Entry 8VML (electron microscopy, 3.50 A resolution); this record covers chains C and L of the 7 polymer chains in the assembly.

Chain C:
Molecule: EZH2
Source organism: Homo sapiens
Notes: EC 2.1.1.356
Reference sequence: Q15910 (EZH2_HUMAN); residue numbers follow UniProt; this construct covers 1-746
Chain sequence (746 residues; numbered 1 to 746; the number before each row is that of its first residue):
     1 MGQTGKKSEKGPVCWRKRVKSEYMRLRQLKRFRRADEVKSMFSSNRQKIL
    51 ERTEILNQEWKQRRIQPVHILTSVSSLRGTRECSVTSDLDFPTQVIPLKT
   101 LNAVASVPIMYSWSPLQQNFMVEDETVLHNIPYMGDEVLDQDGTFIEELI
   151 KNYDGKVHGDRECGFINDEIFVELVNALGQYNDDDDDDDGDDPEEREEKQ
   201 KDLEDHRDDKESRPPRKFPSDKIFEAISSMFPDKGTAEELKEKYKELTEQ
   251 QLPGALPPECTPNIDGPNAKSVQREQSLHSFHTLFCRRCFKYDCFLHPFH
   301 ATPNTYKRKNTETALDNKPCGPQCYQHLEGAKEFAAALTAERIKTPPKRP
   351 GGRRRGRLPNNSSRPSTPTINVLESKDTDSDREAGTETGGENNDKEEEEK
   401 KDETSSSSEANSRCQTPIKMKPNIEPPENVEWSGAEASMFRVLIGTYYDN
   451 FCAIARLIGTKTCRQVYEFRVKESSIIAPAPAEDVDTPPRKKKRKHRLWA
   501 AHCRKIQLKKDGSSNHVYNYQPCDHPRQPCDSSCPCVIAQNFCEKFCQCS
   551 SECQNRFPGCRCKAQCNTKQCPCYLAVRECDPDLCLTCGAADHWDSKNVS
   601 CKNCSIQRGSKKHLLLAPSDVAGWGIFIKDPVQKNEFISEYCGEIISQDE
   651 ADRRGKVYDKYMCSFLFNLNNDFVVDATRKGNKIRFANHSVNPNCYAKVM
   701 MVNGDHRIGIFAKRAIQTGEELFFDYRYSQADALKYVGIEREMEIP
Disordered / not traced: 1-16, 182-219, 340-425

Chain L:
Molecule: EED
Source organism: Homo sapiens
Reference sequence: O75530 (EED_HUMAN); numbering as in UniProt (aligned over 1-441)
Chain sequence (441 residues; numbered 1 to 441; the number before each row is that of its first residue):
     1 MSEREVSTAPAGTDMPAAKKQKLSSDENSNPDLSGDENDDAVSIESGTNT
    51 ERPDTPTNTPNAPGRKSWGKGKWKSKKCKYSFKCVNSLKEDHNQPLFGVQ
   101 FNWHSKEGDPLVFATVGSNRVTLYECHSQGEIRLLQSYVDADADENFYTC
   151 AWTYDSNTSHPLLAVAGSRGIIRIINPITMQCIKHYVGHGNAINELKFHP
   201 RDPNLLLSVSKDHALRLWNIQTDTLVAIFGGVEGHRDEVLSADYDLLGEK
   251 IMSCGMDHSLKLWRINSKRMMNAIKESYDYNPNKTNRPFISQKIHFPDFS
   301 TRDIHRNYVDCVRWLGDLILSKSCENAIVCWKPGKMEDDIDKIKPSESNV
   351 TILGRFDYSQCDIWYMRFSMDFWQKMLALGNQVGKLYVWDLEVEDPHKAK
   401 CTTLTHHKCGAAIRQTSFSRDSSILIAVCDDASIWRWDRLR
Disordered / not traced: 1-79

Chain C / chain L interface:
Residue-residue contacts - 78 pairs, chain C then chain L:
  Val38(C) - Leu353(L)  hydrophobic
  Phe42(C) - Pro396(L)  hydrophobic
  Asn45(C) - Leu315(L)  hydrogen bond (side chain-backbone)
  Asn45(C) - Gly316(L)
  Asn45(C) - Asp317(L)
  Asn45(C) - Leu318(L)
  Arg46(C) - Gln374(L)
  Arg46(C) - Lys375(L)
  Arg46(C) - Leu391(L)  hydrogen bond (side chain-backbone)
  Arg46(C) - Glu392(L)  salt bridge
  Ile49(C) - Leu315(L)  hydrophobic
  Ile49(C) - Gln374(L)
  Arg52(C) - Leu247(L)
  Asn57(C) - Phe372(L)
  Asn57(C) - Trp373(L)
  Asn57(C) - Arg420(L)  hydrogen bond
  Trp60(C) - His104(L)
  Trp60(C) - Ser105(L)  hydrogen bond (side chain-backbone)
  Trp60(C) - Glu107(L)
  Trp60(C) - Arg420(L)
  Arg64(C) - Ser159(L)  hydrogen bond (backbone-side chain)
  Ile65(C) - His104(L)
  Ile65(C) - Ser159(L)
  Gln66(C) - Ser159(L)  hydrogen bond (backbone-backbone)
  Gln66(C) - Pro161(L)
  His69(C) - Gln136(L)  hydrogen bond (backbone-side chain)
  Ile70(C) - Arg133(L)
  Leu71(C) - Leu135(L)  hydrogen bond (backbone-backbone)
  Leu71(C) - Gln136(L)
  Cys83(C) - Arg120(L)
  Cys83(C) - Ser137(L)
  Ser84(C) - Asp91(L)
  Val85(C) - Leu88(L)  hydrophobic
  Val85(C) - Lys89(L)
  Val85(C) - Glu90(L)
  Thr86(C) - Leu88(L)
  Thr86(C) - Lys89(L)  hydrogen bond (backbone-backbone)
  Ser87(C) - Leu88(L)
  Asp88(C) - Ser87(L)  hydrogen bond
  Asp88(C) - Leu88(L)  hydrogen bond (side chain-backbone)
  Asp88(C) - Lys89(L)
  Leu89(C) - Val85(L)
  Leu89(C) - Asn86(L)
  Leu89(C) - Ser87(L)
  Phe91(C) - Asn86(L)
  Phe91(C) - Gly130(L)
  Phe91(C) - Glu131(L)
  Gln94(C) - Arg133(L)
  Gln94(C) - Leu134(L)  hydrogen bond (side chain-backbone)
  Ile96(C) - Leu134(L)  hydrophobic
  Leu98(C) - Val139(L)  hydrophobic
  Lys99(C) - Ser137(L)
  Lys99(C) - Tyr138(L)
  Lys99(C) - Val139(L)  hydrogen bond (backbone-backbone)
  Lys99(C) - Met180(L)
  Thr100(C) - Val139(L)
  Leu101(C) - Val139(L)
  Leu101(C) - Asp140(L)
  Asn102(C) - Arg173(L)  hydrogen bond (backbone-side chain)
  Asn102(C) - Cys182(L)
  Val104(C) - Arg169(L)
  Val104(C) - Arg173(L)
  Val104(C) - His185(L)
  Ile109(C) - Gly190(L)
  Ile109(C) - Asn191(L)
  Met110(C) - Asp212(L)
  Tyr111(C) - His213(L)
  Ser112(C) - Asp212(L)  hydrogen bond (side chain-backbone)
  Ser112(C) - His213(L)
  His129(C) - His258(L)
  His129(C) - Arg302(L)  hydrogen bond (backbone-side chain)
  Asn130(C) - Asp237(L)  hydrogen bond
  Asn130(C) - Met256(L)
  Ile131(C) - Tyr308(L)  hydrogen bond (backbone-side chain)
  Tyr133(C) - Trp364(L)  hydrophobic
  His158(C) - His258(L)
  His158(C) - Arg302(L)  hydrogen bond
  Gly159(C) - Arg306(L)
Other interface residues (no listed pair), chain C (53 interface residues in all): Met41, Thr53, Leu56, Arg63, Pro67, Val68, Ala103, Ala105, Ser106, Ser114, Pro132, Glu162, Lys680
Other interface residues (no listed pair), chain L (70 interface residues in all): Trp103, Lys106, Tyr124, Gln129, Ile132, Asp142, Pro177, Ile178, Val187, Lys211, Ala214, Val232, Leu246, Asp257, His295, His305, Met336

In short:
Chain C and chain L form an interface of 53 and 70 residues respectively; the contacts include 19 hydrogen
bonds and 1 salt bridge. Polar contacts include Arg46(C)-Glu392(L), Asn45(C)-Leu315(L) and Arg46(C)-Leu391(L).
Here chain C is EZH2 and chain L is EED, both from Homo sapiens. Entry 8VML (PRC2_AJ1-450 bound to H3K4me3)
was determined by electron microscopy together with 8VMI, 8VMJ, 8VMN, 8VNV, 8VNZ, 8VO0 and 8VOB from the same
study.
